PDB entry 7SMQ | electron microscopy, 2.74 A resolution | chains B and C of the 5 polymer chains in the assembly

== Chain B ==
Protein: Acetylcholine receptor subunit delta
Source organism: Tetronarce californica
UniProt: P02718 (ACHD_TETCF); residues 1-501 here correspond to UniProt positions 22-522 (UniProt number = residue number + 21)
Amino-acid sequence (501 residues; row label = number of the first residue in the row):
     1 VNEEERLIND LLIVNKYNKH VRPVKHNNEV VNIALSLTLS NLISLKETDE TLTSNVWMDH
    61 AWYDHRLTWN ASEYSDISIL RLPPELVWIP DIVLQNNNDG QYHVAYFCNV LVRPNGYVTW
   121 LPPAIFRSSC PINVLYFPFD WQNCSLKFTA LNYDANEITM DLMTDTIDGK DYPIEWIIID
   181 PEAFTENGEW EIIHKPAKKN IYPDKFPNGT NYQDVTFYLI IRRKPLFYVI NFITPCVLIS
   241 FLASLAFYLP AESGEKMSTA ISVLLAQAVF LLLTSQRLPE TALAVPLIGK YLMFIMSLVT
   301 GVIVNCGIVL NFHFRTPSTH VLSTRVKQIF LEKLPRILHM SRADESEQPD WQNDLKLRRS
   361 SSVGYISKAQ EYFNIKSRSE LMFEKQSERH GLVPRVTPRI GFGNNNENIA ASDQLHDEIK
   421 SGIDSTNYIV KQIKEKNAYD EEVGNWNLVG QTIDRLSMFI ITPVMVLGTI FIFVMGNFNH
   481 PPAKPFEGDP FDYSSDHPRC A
Not modelled in the structure: 1, 342-415, 501
Disulfides: Cys-130/Cys-144
Covalently attached groups: N-acetylglucosamine (NAG) linked to Asn-70, Asn-143, Asn-208
Swiss-Prot annotation at these positions:
  - modified residue: Tyr-372 (Phosphotyrosine)
  - glycosylation (N-linked (GlcNAc...) asparagine): Asn-70, Asn-143, Asn-208

== Chain C ==
Protein: Acetylcholine receptor subunit beta
Source organism: Tetronarce californica
UniProt: P02712 (ACHB_TETCF); residues 1-469 here correspond to UniProt positions 25-493 (UniProt number = residue number + 24)
Amino-acid sequence (469 residues; numbered 1 to 469; the number before each row is that of its first residue):
     1 SVMEDTLLSV LFETYNPKVR PAQTVGDKVT VRVGLTLTNL LILNEKIEEM TTNVFLNLAW
    61 TDYRLQWDPA AYEGIKDLRI PSSDVWQPDI VLMNNNDGSF EITLHVNVLV QHTGAVSWQP
   121 SAIYRSSCTI KVMYFPFDWQ NCTMVFKSYT YDTSEVTLQH ALDAKGEREV KEIVINKDAF
   181 TENGQWSIEH KPSRKNWRSD DPSYEDVTFY LIIQRKPLFY IVYTIIPCIL ISILAILVFY
   241 LPPDAGEKMS LSISALLAVT VFLLLLADKV PETSLSVPII IRYLMFIMIL VAFSVILSVV
   301 VLNLHHRSPN THTMPNWIRQ IFIETLPPFL WIQRPVTTPS PDSKPTIISR ANDEYFIRKP
   361 AGDFVCPVDN ARVAVQPERL FSEMKWHLNG LTQPVTLPQD LKEAVEAIKY IAEQLESASE
   421 FDDLKKDWQY VAMVADRLFL YVFFVICSIG TFSIFLDASH NVPPDNPFA
Not modelled in the structure: 335-397
Disulfides: Cys-128/Cys-142
Covalently attached groups: N-acetylglucosamine (NAG) linked to Asn-141
Swiss-Prot annotation at these positions:
  - modified residue: Tyr-355 (Phosphotyrosine)
  - glycosylation: Asn-141 (N-linked (GlcNAc...) asparagine)

== Interface between chain B and chain C ==
Contacting residue pairs (114):
  His-20(B) / Pro-81(C)
  Val-21(B) / Ser-1(C)
  Val-21(B) / Glu-4(C)
  Val-21(B) / Asp-5(C)
  Val-21(B) / Leu-8(C)  hydrophobic
  Arg-22(B) / Ser-1(C)
  Val-24(B) / Ser-1(C)  hydrogen bond (backbone-backbone)
  Lys-25(B) / Ser-1(C)
  His-26(B) / Glu-73(C)  salt bridge
  Asn-27(B) / Ser-1(C)
  Asn-27(B) / Glu-4(C)
  Gln-95(B) / Asn-53(C)  hydrogen bond (backbone-side chain)
  Gln-95(B) / Phe-55(C)
  Gln-95(B) / Ala-179(C)
  Asn-97(B) / Ile-123(C)
  Asn-98(B) / Leu-41(C)
  Asn-98(B) / Ile-123(C)
  Asp-99(B) / Arg-125(C)
  Gly-100(B) / Thr-103(C)
  Gly-100(B) / Ile-123(C)
  Tyr-102(B) / Asn-53(C)  hydrogen bond
  Tyr-102(B) / Thr-103(C)
  Tyr-102(B) / Leu-104(C)  hydrophobic
  Tyr-102(B) / Ser-121(C)  hydrogen bond
  Tyr-102(B) / Ala-122(C)  hydrogen bond (side chain-backbone)
  Tyr-102(B) / Ile-123(C)
  His-103(B) / Leu-104(C)
  Ser-129(B) / Asn-39(C)  hydrogen bond
  Lys-147(B) / Ala-179(C)
  Leu-151(B) / Phe-55(C)  hydrophobic
  Leu-151(B) / Leu-104(C)  hydrophobic
  Leu-151(B) / Val-106(C)  hydrophobic
  Asn-152(B) / Arg-79(C)
  Asn-152(B) / Val-106(C)
  Asn-152(B) / Asn-107(C)  hydrogen bond (side chain-backbone)
  Tyr-153(B) / Arg-79(C)
  Asp-154(B) / Arg-79(C)  salt bridge
  Glu-157(B) / Arg-79(C)  salt bridge
  Tyr-202(B) / Asp-178(C)
  Asp-204(B) / Asp-178(C)
  Lys-205(B) / Asn-176(C)  hydrogen bond
  Lys-205(B) / Asp-178(C)
  Gly-254(B) / Glu-247(C)
  Glu-255(B) / Glu-247(C)
  Lys-256(B) / Glu-247(C)
  Met-257(B) / Leu-241(C)  hydrophobic
  Met-257(B) / Glu-247(C)  hydrogen bond (backbone-side chain)
  Met-257(B) / Leu-251(C)  hydrophobic
  Ser-258(B) / Glu-247(C)  hydrogen bond
  Ser-258(B) / Ser-250(C)
  Ile-261(B) / Leu-251(C)  hydrophobic
  Ile-261(B) / Ser-254(C)
  Leu-264(B) / Leu-234(C)  hydrophobic
  Leu-265(B) / Ser-254(C)
  Leu-265(B) / Leu-257(C)  hydrophobic
  Leu-265(B) / Ala-258(C)  hydrophobic
  Ala-268(B) / Phe-262(C)  hydrophobic
  Leu-271(B) / Tyr-223(C)
  Leu-271(B) / Pro-227(C)  hydrophobic
  Leu-271(B) / Leu-265(C)
  Leu-272(B) / Leu-264(C)  hydrophobic
  Leu-272(B) / Leu-265(C)  hydrophobic
  Thr-274(B) / Tyr-223(C)
  Ser-275(B) / Phe-219(C)
  Ser-275(B) / Tyr-223(C)
  Ser-275(B) / Leu-265(C)
  Leu-278(B) / Tyr-223(C)
  Pro-279(B) / Phe-219(C)
  Glu-280(B) / Gln-185(C)
  Glu-280(B) / Phe-219(C)
  Glu-280(B) / Tyr-220(C)
  Glu-280(B) / Lys-269(C)  salt bridge
  Thr-281(B) / Gly-184(C)
  Ala-282(B) / Gly-184(C)  hydrogen bond (backbone-backbone)
  Ala-282(B) / Lys-216(C)
  Ala-282(B) / Leu-218(C)  hydrophobic
  Leu-283(B) / Gly-184(C)
  Ala-284(B) / Leu-218(C)
  Val-285(B) / Leu-218(C)  hydrophobic
  Met-293(B) / Val-222(C)  hydrophobic
  Met-293(B) / Ile-226(C)  hydrophobic
  Met-296(B) / Leu-230(C)  hydrophobic
  Thr-300(B) / Leu-230(C)
  Thr-300(B) / Leu-234(C)
  Ile-303(B) / Leu-234(C)  hydrophobic
  Ile-303(B) / Leu-237(C)
  Val-304(B) / Leu-237(C)  hydrophobic
  Gly-307(B) / Leu-241(C)
  Leu-310(B) / Leu-241(C)  hydrophobic
  Leu-310(B) / Pro-242(C)
  Asn-311(B) / Tyr-240(C)  hydrogen bond (side chain-backbone)
  Asn-311(B) / Pro-242(C)
  Phe-314(B) / Pro-242(C)  hydrophobic
  Phe-314(B) / Asp-244(C)
  Phe-314(B) / Ala-245(C)  hydrophobic
  Arg-315(B) / Tyr-240(C)
  Ser-318(B) / Lys-426(C)
  Thr-319(B) / Arg-334(C)
  Thr-319(B) / Met-433(C)
  Glu-418(B) / Val-405(C)
  Ser-421(B) / Lys-409(C)
  Gly-422(B) / Ile-408(C)
  Ser-425(B) / Ile-408(C)
  Ser-425(B) / Lys-409(C)
  Ser-425(B) / Ala-412(C)
  Thr-426(B) / Ile-408(C)
  Tyr-428(B) / Ala-412(C)
  Tyr-428(B) / Glu-416(C)
  Ile-429(B) / Ile-408(C)
  Ile-429(B) / Ile-411(C)  hydrophobic
  Ile-429(B) / Ala-412(C)
  Ile-429(B) / Leu-415(C)  hydrophobic
  Gln-432(B) / Ser-419(C)
  Tyr-439(B) / Lys-426(C)  hydrogen bond
Also at the interface, not in a pair above, chain B (78 interface residues in all): Asn-18, Glu-50, Val-93, Pro-131, Thr-210, Asn-211, Gln-276, Pro-286, Gly-289, Ser-297, Ile-308, His-320
Also at the interface, not in a pair above, chain C (71 interface residues in all): Thr-38, Ile-75, Asp-77, Gln-119, Thr-181, Asn-183, Ile-231, Ile-233, Val-261, Asp-268

== Summary ==
78 residues of chain B and 71 residues of chain C are in contact, with 13 hydrogen bonds and 4 salt bridges.
Polar contacts include His-26(B)/Glu-73(C), Asp-154(B)/Arg-79(C) and Glu-157(B)/Arg-79(C). Covalently linked
N-acetylglucosamine: at Asn-70(B), Asn-143(B) and Asn-208(B). Covalently linked N-acetylglucosamine: at
Asn-141(C).
Here chain B is Acetylcholine receptor subunit delta and chain C is Acetylcholine receptor subunit beta, both
from Tetronarce californica. Entry 7SMQ (Cryo-EM structure of Torpedo acetylcholine receptor in apo form with
added cholesterol) was determined by electron microscopy (same publication as 7SMM, 7SMR, 7SMS and 7SMT).
